Entry 5E5E (X-ray diffraction, 1.98 A resolution); this record covers chain A.

== Chain A ==
Name: Ribonuclease pancreatic
From: Bos taurus
Notes: EC 3.1.27.5
UniProtKB: P61823 (RNAS1_BOVIN); residues 1-124 here correspond to UniProt positions 27-150 (UniProt number = residue number + 26)
Sequence (124 residues; numbered 1 to 124; the number before each row is that of its first residue):
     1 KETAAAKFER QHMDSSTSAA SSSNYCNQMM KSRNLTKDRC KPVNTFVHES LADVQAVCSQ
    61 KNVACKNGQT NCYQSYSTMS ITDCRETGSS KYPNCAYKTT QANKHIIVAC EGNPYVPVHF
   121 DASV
Cystine bridges: Cys-26/Cys-84, Cys-40/Cys-95, Cys-58/Cys-110, Cys-65/Cys-72
Bound ions: platinum (II) ion site 1 near His-105 (its only coordinating residue here); platinum (II) ion site 2 near His-119 (its only coordinating residue here)
Swiss-Prot annotation at these positions:
  - active site: His-12 (Proton acceptor), His-119 (Proton donor)
  - binding site (substrate): Lys-7, Arg-10, Lys-41 to Thr-45, Lys-66, Arg-85
  - glycosylation: Lys-1 (N-linked (Glc) (glycation) lysine), Lys-7 (N-linked (Glc) (glycation) lysine), Asn-34 (N-linked (GlcNAc...) asparagine), Lys-37 (N-linked (Glc) (glycation) lysine), Lys-41 (N-linked (Glc) (glycation) lysine)

== Summary ==
Curated annotation (UniProt) lists active-site residues His-12 and His-119 and 9 substrate-binding residues.
Chain A is Ribonuclease pancreatic (Bos taurus); the structure, X-ray structure of the adduct formed in the
reaction between RNase A and a neutral organometallic ..., was determined by X-ray diffraction together with
5E5F from the same study.
